Entry 8YHZ (X-ray diffraction, 1.62 A resolution); this record covers chains L and H of the 3 polymer chains in the assembly.

== Chain L ==
Protein: Light chain of 1080 Fab
From: Oryctolagus cuniculus
Notes: antibody fragment or engineered binder
Chain sequence (218 residues; each row starts with the number of its first residue; numbering starts at 0):
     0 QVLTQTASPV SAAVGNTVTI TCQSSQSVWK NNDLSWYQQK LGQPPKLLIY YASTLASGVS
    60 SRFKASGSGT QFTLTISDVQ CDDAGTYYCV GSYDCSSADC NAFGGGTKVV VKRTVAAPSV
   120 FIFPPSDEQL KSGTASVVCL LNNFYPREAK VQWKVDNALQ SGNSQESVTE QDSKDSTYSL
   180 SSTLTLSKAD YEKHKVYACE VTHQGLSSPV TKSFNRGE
Disulfides: Cys-21/Cys-88, Cys-94/Cys-99, Cys-138/Cys-198

== Chain H ==
Protein: Heavy chain of 1080 Fab
From: Oryctolagus cuniculus
Notes: antibody fragment or engineered binder
Chain sequence (214 residues; numbered 1 to 214; the number before each row is that of its first residue):
     1 QSEEESGGRL VTPETPLTLT CTASGIDLSK WPMTWVRQAP GKGLEWIGII GRSGSTNYAS
    61 WAKGRFTISK TSTTVDLKMT SPTTEDTATY FCARGGSYYD LWGQGTLVTV SSASTKGPSV
   121 FPLAPSSKST SGGTAALGCL VKDYFPEPVT VSWNSGALTS GVHTFPAVLQ SSGLYSLSSV
   181 VTVPSSSLGT QTYICNVNHK PSNTKVDKKV EPKS
Disulfides: Cys-21/Cys-92, Cys-139/Cys-195

== Chain L / chain H interface ==
Contacting residue pairs (71):
  Asp-32(L) / Ser-97(H)  hydrogen bond
  Ser-34(L) / Tyr-98(H)
  Tyr-36(L) / Tyr-98(H)
  Tyr-36(L) / Tyr-99(H)  hydrogen bond (side chain-backbone)
  Gln-38(L) / Gln-38(H)  hydrogen bond
  Pro-43(L) / Phe-91(H)  hydrophobic
  Pro-43(L) / Trp-102(H)  hydrophobic
  Pro-43(L) / Gly-103(H)
  Pro-44(L) / Leu-44(H)  hydrophobic
  Pro-44(L) / Trp-102(H)  hydrogen bond (backbone-side chain)
  Leu-46(L) / Tyr-98(H)  hydrophobic
  Leu-46(L) / Tyr-99(H)
  Tyr-49(L) / Tyr-98(H)
  Tyr-50(L) / Tyr-98(H)
  Tyr-87(L) / Gln-38(H)  hydrogen bond
  Tyr-87(L) / Lys-42(H)
  Tyr-87(L) / Gly-43(H)
  Tyr-87(L) / Leu-44(H)  hydrophobic
  Val-89(L) / Tyr-99(H)  hydrophobic
  Ser-91(L) / Ser-97(H)
  Cys-94(L) / Asn-57(H)
  Asp-98(L) / Tyr-58(H)
  Asp-98(L) / Ala-59(H)
  Asp-98(L) / Ser-60(H)  hydrogen bond
  Cys-99(L) / Trp-46(H)  hydrophobic
  Cys-99(L) / Asn-57(H)  hydrogen bond
  Asn-100(L) / Trp-46(H)
  Asn-100(L) / Gly-96(H)  hydrogen bond (side chain-backbone)
  Asn-100(L) / Ser-97(H)
  Asn-100(L) / Tyr-99(H)  hydrogen bond
  Phe-102(L) / Val-36(H)  hydrophobic
  Phe-102(L) / Leu-44(H)
  Phe-102(L) / Trp-46(H)
  Phe-102(L) / Tyr-99(H)  hydrophobic
  Ser-118(L) / Ser-131(H)  hydrogen bond (side chain-backbone)
  Val-119(L) / Ser-131(H)  hydrogen bond (backbone-side chain)
  Phe-120(L) / Ser-131(H)
  Phe-120(L) / Thr-134(H)
  Phe-120(L) / Ala-136(H)  hydrophobic
  Phe-122(L) / Leu-123(H)  hydrophobic
  Phe-122(L) / Ala-124(H)
  Phe-122(L) / Ala-136(H)
  Ser-125(L) / Phe-121(H)
  Ser-125(L) / Pro-122(H)
  Glu-127(L) / Phe-121(H)
  Glu-127(L) / Pro-122(H)
  Glu-127(L) / Lys-208(H)
  Gln-128(L) / Phe-121(H)
  Gln-128(L) / Lys-142(H)
  Ser-135(L) / Leu-140(H)
  Ser-135(L) / Lys-142(H)
  Val-137(L) / Leu-123(H)  hydrophobic
  Leu-139(L) / Ala-136(H)  hydrophobic
  Leu-139(L) / Phe-165(H)  hydrophobic
  Leu-139(L) / Val-180(H)  hydrophobic
  Asn-141(L) / His-163(H)
  Asn-141(L) / Thr-182(H)
  Asn-142(L) / His-163(H)  hydrogen bond
  Gln-164(L) / Leu-169(H)  hydrogen bond (side chain-backbone)
  Gln-164(L) / Gln-170(H)
  Glu-165(L) / Val-168(H)
  Ser-166(L) / Phe-165(H)
  Ser-166(L) / Pro-166(H)  hydrogen bond (side chain-backbone)
  Ser-166(L) / Val-168(H)
  Val-167(L) / Pro-166(H)
  Thr-168(L) / Phe-165(H)
  Ser-178(L) / His-163(H)  hydrogen bond
  Ser-178(L) / Phe-165(H)
  Leu-179(L) / Phe-165(H)
  Ser-180(L) / Phe-165(H)
  Lys-211(L) / Ser-131(H)  hydrogen bond
Other interface residues (no listed pair), chain L (42 interface residues in all): Gln-42, Ala-101, Thr-133, Thr-184
Other interface residues (no listed pair), chain H (43 interface residues in all): Glu-45, Ile-49, Asp-100, Thr-130, Ala-135, Leu-137, Thr-164, Ser-178

== Overview ==
42 residues of chain L and 43 residues of chain H are in contact, with 16 hydrogen bonds. Among the polar
pairs are Asp-32(L)/Ser-97(H), Tyr-36(L)/Tyr-99(H) and Gln-38(L)/Gln-38(H).
Here chain L is Light chain of 1080 Fab and chain H is Heavy chain of 1080 Fab, both from Oryctolagus
cuniculus. Entry 8YHZ (The co-crystal structure of the Fab fragment of Ab-1080 with NaV1.7 VSDII peptide) was
determined by X-ray diffraction.
